5QYB - chains A and B; structure by X-ray diffraction, 2.10 A resolution.

# Chain A
Molecule: Pre-mRNA-splicing factor 8
Organism: Saccharomyces cerevisiae (strain ATCC 204508 / S288c)
Notes: fragment: yPrp8 RNaseH
Reference sequence: P33334 (PRP8_YEAST); residues 1836-2090 here = UniProt positions 1836-2090
Chain sequence (258 residues; each row starts with the number of its first residue):
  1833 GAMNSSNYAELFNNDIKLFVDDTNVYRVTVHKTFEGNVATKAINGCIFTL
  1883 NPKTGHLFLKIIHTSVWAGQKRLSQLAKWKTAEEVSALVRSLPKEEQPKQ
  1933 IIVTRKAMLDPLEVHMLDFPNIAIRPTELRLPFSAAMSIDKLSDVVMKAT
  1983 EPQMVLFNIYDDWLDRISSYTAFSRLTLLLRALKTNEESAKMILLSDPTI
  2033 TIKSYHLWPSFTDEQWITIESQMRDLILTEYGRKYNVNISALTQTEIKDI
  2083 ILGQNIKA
Disordered / not traced: 2070-2090
Sequence notes: expression tag (1833-1835)
Swiss-Prot annotation at these positions:
  - mutagenesis: Asp1853 (D1853A: Alters protein folding. Severely impaired growth. Strongly reduced growth at 35 degrees Celsius; when associated with A-1854; D1853N: Reduced growth at 30 degrees Celsius ...), Asp1854 (D1854A: Reduced growth at 30 degrees Celsius. Strongly reduced growth at 16 degrees Celsius. Strongly reduced growth at 35 degrees Celsius; when associated with A-1853 ...), Thr1855 (T1855A: Reduced growth at 30 degrees Celsius. Strongly reduced growth at 16 degrees Celsius), Thr1936 (T1936A: Reduced growth at 30 degrees Celsius. Strongly reduced growth at 16 degrees Celsius), Arg1937 (R1937K: Severely impaired growth. Reduced growth at 30 degrees Celsius. Strongly reduced growth at 16 degrees Celsius)
Small-molecule neighbours: (3-methoxyphenyl)(pyrrolidin-1-yl)methanone (R9G): His1888, Phe1890, Leu1988, Phe1989, Asn1990, Tyr2037

# Chain B
Molecule: A1 cistron-splicing factor AAR2
Organism: Saccharomyces cerevisiae (strain ATCC 204508 / S288c)
Notes: fragment: GAMA - Aar2(1-152) - SSSSS - Aar2(171-317); engineered mutation(s): L153_D170delinsSSSSS
Reference sequence: P32357 (AAR2_YEAST); numbering as in UniProt; present here: 1-152, 171-317
Chain sequence (308 residues; each row starts with the number of its first residue; note: 13 numbers in that range are skipped by the numbering (no residue carries them; nothing is unmodelled there); numbers below 1 keep their minus sign (Gly-3 is residue -3)):
    -3 GAMAMNTVPFTSAPIEVTIGIDQYSFNVKENQPFHGIKDIPIGHVHVIHF
    47 QHADNSSMRYGYWFDCRMGNFYIQYDPKDGLYKMMEERDGAKFENIVHNF
    97 KERQMMVSYPKIDEDDTWYNLTEFVQMDKIRKIVRKDENQFSYVDSSMTT
   147 VQENEL
   166 SSSSSDPAHSLNYTVINFKSREAIRPGHEMEDFLDKSYYLNTVMLQGIFK
   216 NSSNYFGELQFAFLNAMFFGNYGSSLQWHAMIELICSSATVPKHMLDKLD
   266 EILYYQIKTLPEQYSDILLNERVWNICLYSSFQKNSLHNTEKIMENKYPE
   316 LL
Disordered / not traced: -3 to 0, 166-169
Sequence notes: expression tag (-3 to 0); linker (166-170)
Swiss-Prot annotation at these positions:
  - region: Leu261 to Ile282 (Leucine-zipper)
  - modified residue: Ser253 (Phosphoserine), Thr274 (Phosphothreonine)
  - mutagenesis: Ser253 (S253A: No effect on interaction with PRP8; S253D/E: Disrupts interaction with PRP8)
Cystine bridges: Cys251-Cys292

# Interface between chain A and chain B
Pairs across the interface (16):
  Gln1907(A) with Met195(B); Leu199(B)
  Leu1908(A) with Met195(B), hydrophobic
  Trp1911(A) with Glu194(B); Met195(B), hydrophobic; Phe198(B), hydrophobic
  Asp1942(A) with Lys184(B), salt bridge
  Glu1945(A) with Lys184(B), salt bridge
  Val1946(A) with Ile189(B), hydrophobic; Glu194(B); Phe198(B), hydrophobic
  His1947(A) with Glu194(B), salt bridge
  Leu1949(A) with Lys184(B); Ser185(B); Arg186(B)
  Asp1950(A) with Arg186(B), salt bridge

# Overview
Chain A and chain B form an interface of 9 and 8 residues respectively; the contacts include 4 salt bridges.
Polar pairs include Asp1942(A)-Lys184(B), Glu1945(A)-Lys184(B) and His1947(A)-Glu194(B). Chain A binds
(3-methoxyphenyl)(pyrrolidin-1-yl)methanone.
Chain A is Pre-mRNA-splicing factor 8 and chain B is A1 cistron-splicing factor AAR2, both from Saccharomyces
cerevisiae (strain ATCC 204508 / S288c); the structure, PanDDA analysis group deposition -- Aar2/RNaseH in
complex with fragment F2X-Entry D06a, was determined by X-ray diffraction together with 5QY1, 5QY2, 5QY3,
5QY4, 5QY5, 5QY6 and 128 further entries from the same study.
